PDB entry 3FT0 | X-ray diffraction, 1.80 A resolution | chain A

[Chain A]
Molecule: Azurin
Source organism: Pseudomonas aeruginosa
UniProt: P00282 (AZUR_PSEAE); aligned to UniProt positions 21-149 over residues 1-129 (the alignment contains insertions or deletions, so no single offset holds)
Chain sequence (129 residues; each row starts with the number of its first residue):
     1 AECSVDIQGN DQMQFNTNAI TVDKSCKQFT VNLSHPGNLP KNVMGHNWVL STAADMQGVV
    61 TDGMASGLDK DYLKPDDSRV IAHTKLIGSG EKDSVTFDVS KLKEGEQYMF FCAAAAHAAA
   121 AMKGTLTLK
Swiss-Prot annotation at these positions:
  - binding site (Cu cation): H46, C112, H117
Cystine bridges: C3-C26
Bound ions: Cu+: H46, C112, H117
Reported in the primary citation:
  - Cu+ coordination: C112

[Overview]
The Cu+ site is built by H46, C112 and H117. Curated annotation (UniProt) lists 3 Cu cation-binding residues.
From the paper: Cu+ coordination by C112.
Chain A is Azurin (Pseudomonas aeruginosa); the structure, Pseudomonas aeruginosa Azurin with mutated
metal-binding loop sequence (CAAAAHAAAAM), chemically reduced, was determined by X-ray diffraction together
with 3FS9, 3FSA, 3FSV, 3FSW and 3FSZ from the same study.
